Entry 5BXL (X-ray diffraction, 2.80 A resolution); this record covers chains L and V of the 28 polymer chains in the assembly.

== Chain L ==
Molecule: Proteasome subunit beta type-6
From: Saccharomyces cerevisiae (strain ATCC 204508 / S288c)
Notes: EC 3.4.25.1
UniProt: P23724 (PSB6_YEAST); residues 1-222 here correspond to UniProt positions 20-241 (UniProt number = residue number + 19)
Chain sequence (222 residues; each row starts with the number of its first residue):
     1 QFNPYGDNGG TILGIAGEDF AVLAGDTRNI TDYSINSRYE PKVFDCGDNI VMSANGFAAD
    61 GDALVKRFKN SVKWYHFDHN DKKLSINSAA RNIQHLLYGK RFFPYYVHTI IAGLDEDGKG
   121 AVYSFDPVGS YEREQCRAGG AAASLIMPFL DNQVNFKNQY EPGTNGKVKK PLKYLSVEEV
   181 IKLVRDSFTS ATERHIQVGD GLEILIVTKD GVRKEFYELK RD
Bound ions: Mg2+: Asp222 (shared with Ile163(V), Asp166(V), Ser169(V) of chain V)

== Chain V ==
Molecule: Proteasome subunit beta type-2
From: Saccharomyces cerevisiae (strain ATCC 204508 / S288c)
Notes: EC 3.4.25.1; engineered mutation(s): G170A
UniProt: P25043 (PSB2_YEAST); residues 1-232 here correspond to UniProt positions 30-261 (UniProt number = residue number + 29)
Chain sequence (232 residues; row label = number of the first residue in the row):
     1 TTIVGVKFNN GVVIAADTRS TQGPIVADKN CAKLHRISPK IWCAGAGTAA DTEAVTQLIG
    61 SNIELHSLYT SREPRVVSAL QMLKQHLFKY QGHIGAYLIV AGVDPTGSHL FSIHAHGSTD
   121 VGYYLSLGSG SLAAMAVLES HWKQDLTKEE AIKLASDAIQ AGIWNDLGSA SNVDVCVMEI
   181 GKDAEYLRNY LTPNVREEKQ KSYKFPRGTT AVLKESIVNI CDIQEEQVDI TA
Disordered / not traced: 223-232
Construct notes: conflict Ala170 (Gly199 in P25043)
Bound ions: Mg2+: Ile163, Asp166, Ser169 (shared with Asp222(L) of chain L)
Swiss-Prot annotation at these positions:
  - active site: Thr1 (Nucleophile)

== How chain L and chain V interact ==
Residue-residue contacts (55):
  Arg28(L) with Leu167(V)
  Ile30(L) with Leu167(V), hydrophobic
  Asp32(L) with Leu167(V)
  Tyr33(L) with Asn165(V); Asp166(V); Leu167(V), hydrogen bond (backbone-backbone); Gly168(V)
  Ile35(L) with Trp164(V); Leu167(V), hydrophobic
  Arg38(L) with Trp164(V), hydrogen bond (side chain-backbone)
  Phe149(L) with Tyr203(V), hydrophobic
  Asn152(L) with Phe205(V)
  Gln153(L) with Tyr203(V); Phe205(V)
  Asn158(L) with Thr209(V)
  Gln159(L) with Phe205(V); Thr209(V)
  Tyr160(L) with Thr209(V), hydrogen bond (backbone-backbone); Ala211(V), hydrophobic
  Pro162(L) with Arg207(V); Gly208(V)
  Asn165(L) with Val212(V)
  Gly166(L) with Ala211(V)
  Lys182(L) with Gln200(V)
  Arg185(L) with Glu197(V), salt bridge; Gln200(V)
  Asp186(L) with Lys199(V); Gln200(V), hydrogen bond (side chain-backbone); Lys201(V), hydrogen bond (side chain-backbone); Tyr203(V), hydrogen bond
  Thr189(L) with Lys199(V)
  Ser190(L) with Lys199(V)
  Glu193(L) with Val26(V); Lys29(V), salt bridge
  Arg194(L) with Pro24(V); Ile25(V); Val26(V), hydrogen bond (backbone-backbone); Ala27(V), hydrogen bond (side chain-backbone); Lys29(V)
  His195(L) with Pro24(V); Ile25(V)
  Ile196(L) with Arg19(V); Thr21(V); Pro24(V), hydrogen bond (backbone-backbone); Val26(V), hydrophobic; Leu167(V)
  Lys220(L) with Arg196(V)
  Arg221(L) with Trp164(V)
  Asp222(L) with Arg19(V), hydrogen bond (backbone-side chain); Ile163(V); Trp164(V); Asp166(V); Ser169(V); Ala170(V); Ser171(V), hydrogen bond (side chain-backbone)
Interface residues without a listed pair, chain L (33 interface residues in all): Ser34, Leu145, Glu161, Leu183, Thr192, Gln197
Interface residues without a listed pair, chain V (32 interface residues in all): Gly23, Asp28, Pro206, Thr210

== In short ==
The interface between chain L and chain V involves 33 residues on one side and 32 on the other; the contacts
include 11 hydrogen bonds and 2 salt bridges. Among the polar pairs are Arg185(L)-Glu197(V),
Glu193(L)-Lys29(V) and Arg38(L)-Trp164(V).
Chain L is Proteasome subunit beta type-6 and chain V is Proteasome subunit beta type-2, both from
Saccharomyces cerevisiae (strain ATCC 204508 / S288c); the structure, Yeast 20S proteasome beta2-G170A mutant,
was determined by X-ray diffraction (same publication as 5BXN).
